PDB entry 9O4F | electron microscopy, 2.24 A resolution | chains D and F of the 6 polymer chains in the assembly

Chain D (and F):
Name: Transmembrane protein, Fibritin
Organism: Homo sapiens
Notes: chain F of this document is another copy of the same molecule, construct and numbering; everything in this record applies to it too
UniProtKB: chimeric construct of Q69384, P10104: residues 466-632 from Q69384 (ENK6_HUMAN) positions 466-632 (same numbers); residues 651-676 from P10104 positions 459-484 (UniProt number = residue number - 192)
Sequence (253 residues; row label = number of the first residue in the row):
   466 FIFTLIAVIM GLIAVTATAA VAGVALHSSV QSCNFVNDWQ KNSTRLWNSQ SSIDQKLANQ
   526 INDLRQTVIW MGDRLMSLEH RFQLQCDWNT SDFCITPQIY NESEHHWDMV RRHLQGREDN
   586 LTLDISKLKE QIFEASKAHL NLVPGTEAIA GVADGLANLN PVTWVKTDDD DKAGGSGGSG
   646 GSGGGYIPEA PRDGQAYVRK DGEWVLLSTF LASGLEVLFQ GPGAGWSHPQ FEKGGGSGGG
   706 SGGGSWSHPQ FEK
Unresolved in the structure: 621-718
Sequence notes: engineered mutation C498 (Val in Q69384); linker (633-650); conflict L671 (Phe479 in P10104); expression tag (677-718)
Cystine bridges: C551-C559
Covalently attached groups: N-acetylglucosamine (NAG) linked to N507, N554, N585; glycan linked to N566
What the authors report for this chain:
  - mutagenesis - L529P: increased expression

Interface between chain D and chain F:
Residue-residue contacts - 49 pairs, chain D then chain F:
  F466(D) - V533(F)  hydrophobic
  F466(D) - I534(F)  hydrophobic
  F468(D) - M541(F)  hydrophobic
  L470(D) - S591(F)
  A472(D) - D589(F)
  V473(D) - E595(F)
  I474(D) - E595(F)  hydrogen bond (backbone-side chain)
  T509(D) - F598(F)
  R510(D) - E595(F)
  R510(D) - F598(F)
  R510(D) - E599(F)  salt bridge
  W512(D) - H545(F)  hydrogen bond (backbone-side chain)
  N513(D) - H545(F)
  N513(D) - Q548(F)
  N513(D) - K594(F)
  N513(D) - F598(F)
  S514(D) - S591(F)  hydrogen bond (backbone-side chain)
  S514(D) - K594(F)
  S514(D) - E595(F)
  Q515(D) - M541(F)
  Q515(D) - H545(F)  hydrogen bond
  Q515(D) - K594(F)  hydrogen bond (backbone-side chain)
  S516(D) - M541(F)
  S516(D) - I590(F)
  S516(D) - S591(F)
  S517(D) - E583(F)
  I518(D) - I534(F)
  I518(D) - D538(F)
  A523(D) - I534(F)  hydrophobic
  I526(D) - R530(F)  hydrogen bond (backbone-side chain)
  N527(D) - R530(F)
  M536(D) - M536(F)  hydrophobic
  M536(D) - G537(F)
  R539(D) - L540(F)
  R539(D) - E544(F)  salt bridge
  L543(D) - L543(F)  hydrophobic
  R546(D) - F547(F)
  R546(D) - Q548(F)
  F547(D) - F547(F)  hydrophobic
  W553(D) - A603(F)
  W553(D) - L607(F)
  W553(D) - V608(F)  hydrophobic
  N554(D) - H604(F)
  S556(D) - Q548(F)  hydrogen bond (backbone-side chain)
  S556(D) - Q550(F)
  S556(D) - A603(F)  hydrogen bond (side chain-backbone)
  D557(D) - Q548(F)
  D557(D) - F598(F)
  D557(D) - K602(F)
Other interface residues (no listed pair), chain D (31 interface residues in all): L529, T532, V533, L540
Other interface residues (no listed pair), chain F (28 interface residues in all): L529

In short:
Chain D and chain F form an interface of 31 and 28 residues respectively, with 8 hydrogen bonds and 2 salt
bridges. Polar pairs include R510(D)-E599(F), R539(D)-E544(F) and I474(D)-E595(F). Covalently linked
N-acetylglucosamine: at N507(D), N554(D) and N585(D). The paper reports that L529P of chain D increases
expression.
Chain D and chain F are both Transmembrane protein, Fibritin (Homo sapiens); the structure, Pre-fusion
Stabilized HERV-K Envelope Trimer Ectodomain, was determined by electron microscopy together with 9MLA and
9MLK from the same study.
